3W6J - chains B and C of the 3 polymer chains in the assembly; structure by X-ray diffraction, 2.60 A resolution.

Chain B (and C):
Protein: ScpB
Source organism: Geobacillus stearothermophilus
Notes: fragment: UNP resides 12-191; engineered mutation(s): extra a.a. GPHM at Nter; chain C of this document is another copy of the same molecule, construct and numbering; everything in this record applies to it too
Chain sequence (184 residues; numbered 8 to 191; the number before each row is that of its first residue):
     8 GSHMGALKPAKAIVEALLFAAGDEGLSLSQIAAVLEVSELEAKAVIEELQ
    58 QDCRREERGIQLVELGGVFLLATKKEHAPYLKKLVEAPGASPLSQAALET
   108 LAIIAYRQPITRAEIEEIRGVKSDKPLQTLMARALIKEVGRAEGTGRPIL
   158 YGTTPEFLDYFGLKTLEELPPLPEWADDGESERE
Disordered / not traced: 8-14, 183-191 (chain C: 8-13, 181-191)
From the paper describing this entry:
  - contacts within the chain: L100-L105 (hydrophobic contact)
  - conformationally variable residues (side-chain flip): L100
  - mutagenesis - L91R, V92R: increased catalytic activity

Chain B / chain C interface:
Residue-residue contacts - 68 pairs, chain B then chain C:
  K18(B) - E64(C)  salt bridge
  A19(B) - E63(C)
  A19(B) - E64(C)
  A19(B) - R65(C)
  A19(B) - G66(C)
  A19(B) - H84(C)
  I20(B) - H84(C)
  I20(B) - Y87(C)  hydrophobic
  E22(B) - R65(C)  salt bridge
  E22(B) - G66(C)  hydrogen bond (side chain-backbone)
  E22(B) - I67(C)
  A23(B) - G66(C)
  A23(B) - T80(C)
  A23(B) - H84(C)
  A23(B) - L88(C)
  L24(B) - L88(C)  hydrophobic
  L24(B) - L91(C)  hydrophobic
  F26(B) - F26(C)  hydrophobic
  F26(B) - I67(C)  hydrophobic
  F26(B) - L78(C)
  F26(B) - A79(C)  hydrophobic
  F26(B) - T80(C)
  A27(B) - L88(C)  hydrophobic
  L33(B) - L91(C)  hydrophobic
  Q37(B) - L91(C)
  A40(B) - K90(C)
  V41(B) - Y87(C)
  V41(B) - K90(C)  hydrogen bond (backbone-side chain)
  V41(B) - L91(C)  hydrophobic
  E43(B) - K90(C)  salt bridge
  R62(B) - K15(C)
  E63(B) - A19(C)
  E64(B) - K15(C)  salt bridge
  E64(B) - K18(C)
  E64(B) - A19(C)
  E64(B) - E22(C)
  R65(B) - A19(C)
  R65(B) - E22(C)  salt bridge
  R65(B) - R65(C)
  G66(B) - A19(C)
  G66(B) - E22(C)  hydrogen bond (backbone-side chain)
  G66(B) - A23(C)
  I67(B) - E22(C)
  I67(B) - F26(C)  hydrophobic
  L78(B) - F26(C)
  T80(B) - A23(C)
  T80(B) - F26(C)
  H84(B) - A19(C)
  H84(B) - I20(C)
  Y87(B) - I20(C)  hydrophobic
  Y87(B) - L24(C)
  Y87(B) - V41(C)
  L88(B) - A27(C)  hydrophobic
  K90(B) - V41(C)
  K90(B) - E43(C)  salt bridge
  L91(B) - L24(C)  hydrophobic
  L91(B) - L33(C)  hydrophobic
  L91(B) - V41(C)  hydrophobic
  A97(B) - Q37(C)  hydrogen bond (backbone-side chain)
  P99(B) - E31(C)
  Q102(B) - E31(C)
  P178(B) - Q135(C)
  P178(B) - A139(C)
  L179(B) - A139(C)  hydrophobic
  P180(B) - Q135(C)
  P180(B) - A139(C)
  E181(B) - T136(C)
  E181(B) - R140(C)  salt bridge
Interface residues without a listed pair, chain B (37 interface residues in all): K15, A79, S98, E106
Interface residues without a listed pair, chain C (33 interface residues in all): A28, D59

In short:
37 residues of chain B and 33 residues of chain C are in contact, with 4 hydrogen bonds and 7 salt bridges.
Polar pairs include K18(B)-E64(C), E22(B)-R65(C) and E43(B)-K90(C). From the paper: L91R and V92R of chain B
increase catalytic activity; conformational variability at L100(B).
Both chains are ScpB (Geobacillus stearothermophilus). Entry 3W6J (Crystal structure of ScpAB core complex)
was determined by X-ray diffraction, deposited together with 3W6K.
